PDB entry 1FSX | X-ray diffraction, 2.10 A resolution | chains A and D of the 4 polymer chains in the assembly

Chain A:
Molecule: Hemoglobin alpha chain
Source organism: Bos taurus
Reference sequence: P01966 (HBA_BOVIN); numbering as in UniProt (aligned over 1-141)
Amino-acid sequence (141 residues; row label = number of the first residue in the row):
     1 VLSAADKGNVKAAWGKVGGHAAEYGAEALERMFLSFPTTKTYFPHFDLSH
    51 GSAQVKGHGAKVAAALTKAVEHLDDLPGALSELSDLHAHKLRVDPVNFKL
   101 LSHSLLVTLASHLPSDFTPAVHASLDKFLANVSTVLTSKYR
Bound ions: heme Fe: His87 (together with carbon monoxide)
Small-molecule neighbours: carbon monoxide / heme: Leu29, Met32, Thr39, Tyr42, Phe43, His45, Phe46, His58, Lys61, Val62, Ala65, Leu66, Leu83, Leu86, His87, Leu91, Val93, Asn97, Phe98, Leu101, Val132, Leu136

Chain D:
Molecule: Hemoglobin beta chain
Source organism: Bos taurus
Reference sequence: P02070 (HBB_BOVIN); residues 602-746 here correspond to UniProt positions 1-145 (UniProt number = residue number - 601)
Amino-acid sequence (145 residues; numbered 602 to 746; the number before each row is that of its first residue):
   602 MLTAEEKAAVTAFWGKVKVDEVGGEALGRLLVVYPWTQRFFESFGDLSTA
   652 DAVMNNPKVKAHGKKVLDSFSNGMKHLDDLKGTFAALSELHCDKLHVDPE
   702 NFKLLGNVLVVVLARNFGKEFTPVLQADFQKVVAGVANALAHRYH
Bound ions: heme Fe: His692 (together with carbon monoxide)
Small-molecule neighbours: carbon monoxide / heme: Leu628, Leu631, Thr638, Phe641, Phe642, Phe645, His663, Lys666, Val667, Ser670, Phe671, Phe685, Leu688, His692, Leu696, Val698, Asn702, Phe703, Leu706, Leu741
UniProt features mapped onto this chain:
  - binding site (heme b): His663, His692
  - modified residue: Thr612 (Phosphothreonine), Ser644 (Phosphoserine), Lys659 (N6-acetyllysine), Lys682 (N6-acetyllysine), Cys693 (S-nitrosocysteine)

How chain A and chain D interact:
Residue-residue contacts (16):
  Thr38(A) with His697(D)
  Thr41(A) with Arg640(D), hydrogen bond (backbone-side chain); His697(D)
  Tyr42(A) with Arg640(D)
  Leu91(A) with Arg640(D)
  Arg92(A) with Pro636(D); Trp637(D); Gln639(D), hydrogen bond; Arg640(D)
  Asp94(A) with Trp637(D); Asp699(D); Asn702(D)
  Pro95(A) with Trp637(D)
  Val96(A) with Asp699(D)
  Tyr140(A) with Pro636(D), hydrophobic; Trp637(D), hydrophobic
Interface residues without a listed pair, chain A (11 interface residues in all): Val93, Arg141
Interface residues without a listed pair, chain D (10 interface residues in all): Val634, Glu701, Tyr745

In short:
11 residues of chain A and 10 residues of chain D are in contact; the contacts include 2 hydrogen bonds. Among
the polar pairs are Thr41(A)-Arg640(D) and Arg92(A)-Gln639(D). Bound to chain A: carbon monoxide / heme. Bound
to chain D: carbon monoxide / heme.
Here chain A is Hemoglobin alpha chain and chain D is Hemoglobin beta chain, both from Bos taurus. Entry 1FSX
(The X-ray structure determination of bovine carbonmonoxy hb at 2.1 A resolution and its relationship to ...)
was determined by X-ray diffraction.
